PDB entry 8EZB | electron microscopy, 8.90 A resolution (very low resolution: no residue pairs are listed; an interface is given only as per-side residue counts) | chains H and O of the 20 polymer chains in the assembly

== Chain H ==
Protein: Non-homologous end-joining factor 1
From: Homo sapiens
UniProt: Q9H9Q4 (NHEJ1_HUMAN); the author numbering skips numbers that UniProt does not, so the offset changes along the chain: 1-224 = UniProt 1-224; 226-300 = UniProt 225-299
Amino-acid sequence (299 residues; numbered 1 to 300; 1 number in that range is skipped by the numbering (no residue carries it; nothing is unmodelled there); the number before each row is that of its first residue):
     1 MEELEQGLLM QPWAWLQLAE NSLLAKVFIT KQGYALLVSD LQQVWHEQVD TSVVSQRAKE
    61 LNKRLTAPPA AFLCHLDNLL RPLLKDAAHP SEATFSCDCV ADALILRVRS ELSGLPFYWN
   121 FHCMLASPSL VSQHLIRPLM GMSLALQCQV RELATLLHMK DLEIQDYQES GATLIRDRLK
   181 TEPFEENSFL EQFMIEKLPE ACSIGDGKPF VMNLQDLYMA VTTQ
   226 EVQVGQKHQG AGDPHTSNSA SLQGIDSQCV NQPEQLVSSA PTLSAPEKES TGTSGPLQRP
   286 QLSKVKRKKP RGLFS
Not modelled in the structure: 85-92, 226-293
Swiss-Prot annotation at these positions:
  - motif: Val290 to Ser300 (XLM)
  - site: Leu115 (Leu-lock)
  - modified residue: Ser132 (Phosphoserine), Ser203 (Phosphoserine), Ser246 (Phosphoserine), Ser252 (Phosphoserine), Ser264 (Phosphoserine), Thr267 (Phosphothreonine), Ser288 (Phosphoserine)

== Chain O ==
Protein: DNA repair protein XRCC4
From: Homo sapiens
UniProt: Q13426 (XRCC4_HUMAN); residue numbers follow UniProt; this construct covers 1-336
Amino-acid sequence (336 residues; numbered 1 to 336; the number before each row is that of its first residue):
     1 MERKISRIHL VSEPSITHFL QVSWEKTLES GFVITLTDGH SAWTGTVSES EISQEADDMA
    61 MEKGKYVGEL RKALLSGAGP ADVYTFNFSK ESCYFFFEKN LKDVSFRLGS FNLEKVENPA
   121 EVIRELICYC LDTIAENQAK NEHLQKENER LLRDWNDVQG RFEKCVSAKE ALETDLYKRF
   181 ILVLNEKKTK IRSLHNKLLN AAQEREKDIK QEGETAICSE MTADRDPVYD ESTDEESENQ
   241 TDLSGLASAA VSKDDSIISS LDVTDIAPSR KRRQRMQRNL GTEPKMAPQE NQLQEKENSR
   301 PDSSLPETSK KEHISAENMS LETLRNSSPE DLFDEI
Not modelled in the structure: 202-336
Swiss-Prot annotation at these positions:
  - region: Phe180 to Gly213 (Interaction with LIG4)
  - motif: Arg270 to Arg275 (Nuclear localization signal)
  - site: Asp265, Ile266 (Cleavage)
  - modified residue: Ser53 (Phosphoserine), Ser193 (Phosphoserine), Tyr229 (Phosphotyrosine), Ser232 (Phosphoserine), Thr233 (Phosphothreonine), Ser237 (Phosphoserine), Ser256 (Phosphoserine), Ser260 (Phosphoserine), Ser303 (Phosphoserine), Ser304 (Phosphoserine), Ser315 (Phosphoserine), Ser320 (Phosphoserine), Thr323 (Phosphothreonine), Ser327 (Phosphoserine), Ser328 (Phosphoserine)
  - cross-link (Glycyl lysine isopeptide (Lys-Gly)): Lys210 (interchain with G-Cter in SUMO), Lys296 (interchain with G-Cter in ubiquitin)
  - natural variant: Trp43 (W43R: In SSMED), Asp82 (D82E: In SSMED), Arg161 to Ile336 (deletion: In SSMED), Arg161 (R161Q: In SSMED), Lys210 to Ile336 (deletion: In SSMED), Arg225 to Ile336 (deletion: In SSMED), Arg275 to Ile336 (deletion: In SSMED)
  - mutagenesis: Lys4 (K4E: Abolished interaction with NHEJ1/XLF; when associated with E-99), Lys26 (K26E: Abolished interaction with NHEJ1/XLF; when associated with E-99), Glu55 (E55R: Abolished interaction with NHEJ1/XLF), Asp58 (D58R: Abolished interaction with NHEJ1/XLF), Met61 (M61R: Abolished interaction with NHEJ1/XLF), Glu62 (E62R: Does not affect interaction with NHEJ1/XLF), Lys65 (K65E: Strongly decreased interaction with NHEJ1/XLF. Abolished interaction with NHEJ1/XLF; when associated with E-99. Abolished ability to bridge DNA; when associated with E-99 ...), Glu69 (E69R: Does not affect interaction with NHEJ1/XLF), Arg71 (R71E: Abolished interaction with NHEJ1/XLF; when associated with E-99), Lys72 (K72E: Abolished interaction with NHEJ1/XLF; when associated with E-99. Abolished ability to bridge DNA; when associated with E-90 and E-99), Lys90 (K90E: Abolished ability to bridge DNA; when associated with E-72 and E-99), Lys99 (K99E: Abolished interaction with NHEJ1/XLF; when associated with E-4 or E-26 or E-65 or E-71 or E-72. Abolished ability to bridge DNA; when associated with E-65. Abolished ability to bridge DNA ...), 38 further mutagenesis entries in UniProt

== Interface between chain H and chain O ==
At this resolution (9 A) residue pairs are not listed: 18 residues of chain H and 18 of chain O lie at the interface.

== Overview ==
The chain H/chain O interface involves 18 residues from each chain. From UniProt: 51 mutagenesis sites on
chain O.
Chain H is Non-homologous end-joining factor 1 and chain O is DNA repair protein XRCC4, both from Homo
sapiens; the structure, NHEJ Long-range complex with ATP, was determined by electron microscopy together with
8EZ9 and 8EZA from the same study.
